1CGS - chains L and H; structure by X-ray diffraction, 2.60 A resolution.

[Chain L]
Protein: IGG2B-kappa NC6.8 fab (light chain)
Organism: Mus musculus
Notes: antibody fragment or engineered binder
Amino-acid sequence (219 residues; row label = number of the first residue in the row):
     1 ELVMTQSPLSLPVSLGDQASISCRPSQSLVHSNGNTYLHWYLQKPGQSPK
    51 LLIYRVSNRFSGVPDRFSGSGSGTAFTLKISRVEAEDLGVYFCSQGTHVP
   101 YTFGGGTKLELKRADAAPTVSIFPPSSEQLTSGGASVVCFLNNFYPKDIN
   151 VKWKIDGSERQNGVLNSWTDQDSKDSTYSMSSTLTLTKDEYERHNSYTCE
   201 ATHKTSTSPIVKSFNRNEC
Cystine bridges: Cys23-Cys93, Cys139-Cys199
Construct notes: conflict Ser7 (Thr in S16112), Pro25 (Ser in S16112), His39 (Tyr in S16112), Leu51 (Pro in S16112), Ala75 (Asp in S16112), Ser94 (Phe in S16112), Lys108 (Arg in S16112), Leu111 (Ile in S16112)

[Chain H]
Protein: IGG2B-kappa NC6.8 fab (heavy chain)
Organism: Mus musculus
Notes: antibody fragment or engineered binder
Amino-acid sequence (214 residues; row label = number of the first residue in the row):
     1 RVQLLESGAELMKPGASVQISCKATGYTFSEYWIEWVKERPGHGLEWIGE
    51 ILPGSGRTNYREKFKGKATFTADTSSNTAYMQLSSLTSEDSAVYYCTRGY
   101 SSMDYWGQGTSVTVSAAKTTPPSVYPLAPGCGDTTGSSVTLGCLVKGYFP
   151 ESVTVTWNSGSLSSSVHTFPALLQSGLYTMSSSVTVPSSTWPSQTVTCSV
   201 AHPASSTTVDKKLE
Cystine bridges: Cys22-Cys96, Cys143-Cys198
Construct notes: conflict Leu5 (Val in 1613777), Gln19 (Lys in 1613777), Glu31 (Ser in 1613777), Val37 (Ile in 1613777), Glu39 (Gln in 1613777), Ile48 (Thr in 1613777), Arg57 (Thr in 1613777), Asn59 (Lys in 1613777), Arg61 (Asn in 1613777), Gly66 (Asp in 1613777), Thr97 (Ala in 1613777), Gly99 (Arg101 in 1613777), Ser101 (Ala103 in 1613777), Ser102 (Pro104 in 1613777), Ala116 (Ser118 in 1613777)

[Interface between chain L and chain H]
Cross-chain cystine bridges: Cys219(L)-Cys131(H)
Residue-residue contacts - 71 pairs, chain L then chain H:
  Glu1(L) - Arg61(H)  salt bridge
  Tyr37(L) - Ser101(H)
  His39(L) - Ser101(H)  hydrogen bond (side chain-backbone)
  His39(L) - Ser102(H)
  Tyr41(L) - Met103(H)  hydrogen bond (side chain-backbone)
  Tyr41(L) - Trp106(H)
  Gln43(L) - Glu39(H)  hydrogen bond
  Gln43(L) - Tyr95(H)
  Ser48(L) - Tyr95(H)
  Ser48(L) - Trp106(H)
  Ser48(L) - Gly107(H)  hydrogen bond (side chain-backbone)
  Ser48(L) - Gln108(H)
  Pro49(L) - Tyr95(H)
  Pro49(L) - Trp106(H)
  Leu51(L) - Ser102(H)
  Leu51(L) - Met103(H)
  Leu51(L) - Asp104(H)
  Tyr54(L) - Ser102(H)
  Arg55(L) - Ser101(H)  hydrogen bond
  Phe60(L) - Tyr105(H)
  Phe92(L) - Leu45(H)  hydrophobic
  Ser94(L) - Met103(H)
  Pro100(L) - Trp47(H)  hydrophobic
  Pro100(L) - Arg61(H)
  Tyr101(L) - Glu35(H)
  Tyr101(L) - Trp47(H)
  Tyr101(L) - Glu50(H)  hydrogen bond
  Phe103(L) - Val37(H)  hydrophobic
  Phe103(L) - Leu45(H)
  Phe103(L) - Trp47(H)
  Phe103(L) - Met103(H)  hydrophobic
  Ser121(L) - Thr140(H)
  Phe123(L) - Pro126(H)
  Phe123(L) - Leu127(H)  hydrophobic
  Phe123(L) - Ala128(H)
  Phe123(L) - Pro129(H)
  Pro124(L) - Pro129(H)
  Pro124(L) - Gly130(H)
  Ser126(L) - Tyr125(H)
  Ser126(L) - Pro126(H)
  Glu128(L) - Pro126(H)
  Glu128(L) - Lys211(H)  salt bridge
  Gln129(L) - Tyr125(H)
  Gln129(L) - Lys146(H)
  Ser136(L) - Lys146(H)  hydrogen bond
  Val138(L) - Leu127(H)  hydrophobic
  Phe140(L) - Phe169(H)  hydrophobic
  Phe140(L) - Ser181(H)
  Phe140(L) - Ser182(H)
  Phe140(L) - Ser183(H)
  Asn142(L) - His167(H)  hydrogen bond
  Asn142(L) - Phe169(H)
  Asn142(L) - Ser183(H)  hydrogen bond
  Asn143(L) - His167(H)  hydrogen bond
  Leu165(L) - Leu172(H)  hydrophobic
  Leu165(L) - Gln174(H)
  Leu165(L) - Thr179(H)
  Asn166(L) - Leu172(H)
  Ser167(L) - Phe169(H)
  Ser167(L) - Pro170(H)  hydrogen bond (side chain-backbone)
  Trp168(L) - Phe169(H)
  Trp168(L) - Pro170(H)
  Thr169(L) - Phe169(H)
  Ser179(L) - His167(H)  hydrogen bond
  Ser179(L) - Phe169(H)
  Met180(L) - Phe169(H)  hydrophobic
  Ser181(L) - Phe169(H)
  Lys212(L) - Thr134(H)
  Ser213(L) - Asp133(H)
  Glu218(L) - Cys131(H)  hydrogen bond (backbone-side chain)
  Cys219(L) - Cys131(H)  disulfide
Also at the interface, not in a pair above, chain L (43 interface residues in all): Gln47, Ile122, Ser132, Thr183
Also at the interface, not in a pair above, chain H (42 interface residues in all): Glu46, Leu141, Leu144, Thr168, Ala171

[Summary]
43 residues of chain L and 42 residues of chain H are in contact, with 1 disulfide bond, 13 hydrogen bonds and
2 salt bridges. Polar pairs include Glu1(L)-Arg61(H), Glu128(L)-Lys211(H) and His39(L)-Ser101(H).
Chain L is IGG2B-kappa NC6.8 fab (light chain) and chain H is IGG2B-kappa NC6.8 fab (heavy chain), both from
Mus musculus; the structure, Local and transmitted conformational changes on complexation of an anti-sweetener
fab, was determined by X-ray diffraction, deposited together with 2CGR.
